PDB entry 9GE3 | electron microscopy, 2.87 A resolution | chains B and F of the 5 polymer chains in the assembly

== Chain B ==
Protein: Guanine nucleotide-binding protein G(I)/G(S)/G(T) subunit beta-1
From: Homo sapiens
Reference sequence: P62873 (GBB1_HUMAN); residues 20-358 here correspond to UniProt positions 2-340 (UniProt number = residue number - 18)
Sequence (358 residues; row label = number of the first residue in the row):
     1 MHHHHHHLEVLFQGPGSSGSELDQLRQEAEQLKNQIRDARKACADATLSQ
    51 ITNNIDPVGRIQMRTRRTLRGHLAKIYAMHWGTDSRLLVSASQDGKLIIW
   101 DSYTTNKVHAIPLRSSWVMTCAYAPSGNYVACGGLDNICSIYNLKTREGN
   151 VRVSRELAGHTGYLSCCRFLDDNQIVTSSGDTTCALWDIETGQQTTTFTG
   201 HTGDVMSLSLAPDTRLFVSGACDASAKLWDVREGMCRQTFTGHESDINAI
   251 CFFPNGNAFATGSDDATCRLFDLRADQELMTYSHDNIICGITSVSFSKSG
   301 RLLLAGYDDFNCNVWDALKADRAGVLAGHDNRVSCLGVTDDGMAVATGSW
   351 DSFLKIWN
Unresolved in the structure: 1-43
Differences from the reference sequence: initiating methionine (1); expression tag (2-19)
UniProt features mapped onto this chain:
  - modified residue: S20 (N-acetylserine), H284 (Phosphohistidine)

== Chain F ==
Protein: Single-chain variable fragment ScFv16
From: Mus musculus
Notes: antibody fragment or engineered binder
Sequence (253 residues; row label = number of the first residue in the row):
     1 DVQLVESGGGLVQPGGSRKLSCSASGFAFSSFGMHWVRQAPEKGLEWVAY
    51 ISSGSGTIYYADTVKGRFTISRDDPKNTLFLQMTSLRSEDTAMYYCVRSI
   101 YYYGSSPFDFWGGTTLTVSSGGGGSGGGGSGGGGSDIVMTQATSSVPVTP
   151 GESVSISCRSSKSLLHSNGNTYLYWFLQRPGQSPQLLIYRMSNLASGVPD
   201 RFSGSGSGTAFTLTISRLEAEDVGVYYCMQHLEYPLTFGAGTKLELKLEV
   251 LFQ
Unresolved in the structure: 120-135, 247-253
Disulfides: C158-C228

== How chain B and chain F interact ==
Pairs across the interface (10):
  R86(B) - Y103(F)
  L87(B) - Y103(F)  hydrophobic
  V108(B) - Y102(F)  hydrophobic
  R147(B) - V2(F)
  R147(B) - R98(F)
  E148(B) - G26(F)
  E148(B) - F27(F)
  E148(B) - A28(F)  hydrogen bond (backbone-backbone)
  E148(B) - F32(F)
  G149(B) - F32(F)
Also at the interface, not in a pair above, chain B (9 interface residues in all): D101, H109, N150
Also at the interface, not in a pair above, chain F (10 interface residues in all): I100, F110

== Summary ==
9 residues of chain B face 10 of chain F across their interface; the contacts include 1 hydrogen bond. The
hydrogen-bonded pair E148(B)-A28(F) is a backbone contact.
Here chain B is Guanine nucleotide-binding protein G(I)/G(S)/G(T) subunit beta-1 (Homo sapiens) and chain F is
Single-chain variable fragment ScFv16 (Mus musculus). Entry 9GE3 (Structure of GPR55 in complex with G13 and
endogenous lipid agonist lysophosphatidylinositol) was determined by electron microscopy, deposited together
with 9GE2.
